5DQT - chains D and C of the 8 polymer chains in the assembly; structure by X-ray diffraction, 3.10 A resolution.

[Chain D (and C)]
Name: CRISPR-associated endonuclease Cas1
Organism: Escherichia coli K12
Notes: EC 3.1.-.-; chain C of this document is another copy of the same molecule, construct and numbering; everything in this record applies to it too
Reference sequence: Q46896 (CAS1_ECOLI); residues 1-305 here = UniProt positions 1-305
Sequence (305 residues; numbered 1 to 305; the number before each row is that of its first residue):
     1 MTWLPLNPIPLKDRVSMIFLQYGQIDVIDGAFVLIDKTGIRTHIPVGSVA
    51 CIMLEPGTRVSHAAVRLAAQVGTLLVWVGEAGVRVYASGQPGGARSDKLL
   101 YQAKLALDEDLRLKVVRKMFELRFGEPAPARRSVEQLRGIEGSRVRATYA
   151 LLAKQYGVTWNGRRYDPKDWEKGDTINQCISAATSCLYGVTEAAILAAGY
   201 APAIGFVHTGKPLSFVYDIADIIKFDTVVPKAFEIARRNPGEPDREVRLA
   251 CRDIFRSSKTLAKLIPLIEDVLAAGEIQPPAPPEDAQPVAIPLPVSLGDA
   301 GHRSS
Disordered / not traced: 1-14, 162-170, 240-242, 282-305 (chain C: 1, 280-305)
Curated features (UniProtKB/Swiss-Prot):
  - binding site (Mg(2+)): E141, H208, D221
  - mutagenesis: Y22 (Y22A: Slightly decreased spacer acquisition in vivo; Y22F: Nearly wild-type spacer acquisition in vivo), R41 (R41E: Dramatically decreased spacer acquisition in vivo), R59 (R59A: Loss of spacer acquisition in vivo, decreased protospacer binding; R59D: Dramatically decreased spacer acquisition in vitro, 250-fold decreased affinity for protospacer DNA), R66 (R66D: Dramatically decreased spacer acquisition in vitro, 250-fold decreased affinity for protospacer DNA; R66E: Dramatically decreased spacer acquisition in vivo), R84 (R84A: Decreased spacer acquisition in vivo; R84E: Dramatically decreased spacer acquisition in vivo), E141 (E141A: No cleavage of any substrates, no restoration of UV or mitomycin C (MMC) resistance. Loss of spacer acquisition in vivo), Y149 (Y149A: No effect on in vitro protospacer integration), Y165 (Y165A: No effect on in vitro protospacer integration. Alone significantly decreased protospacer acquisition in vivo ...), W170 (W170A: Alone significantly decreased protospacer acquisition in vivo. Decreased protospacer binding; in association with A-170), T184 (T184A: No cleavage of any substrates), Y188 (Y188A: Partial inhibition of cleavage. No effect on in vitro protospacer integration. Significantly decreased protospacer acquisition in vivo), H208 (H208A: No cleavage of any substrates, no restoration of UV or MMC resistance. Loss of spacer acquisition in vivo), 13 further mutagenesis entries in UniProt

[How chain D and chain C interact]
Pairs across the interface (74; chain D residue first):
  Q24(D) - R59(C)  hydrogen bond
  L54(D) - H62(C)  hydrogen bond (backbone-side chain)
  E55(D) - H62(C)
  P56(D) - H62(C)
  T58(D) - S61(C)
  T58(D) - H62(C)  hydrogen bond (backbone-backbone)
  R59(D) - Q24(C)  hydrogen bond
  R59(D) - I25(C)  hydrogen bond (side chain-backbone)
  R59(D) - D26(C)  salt bridge
  R59(D) - R59(C)
  R59(D) - V60(C)
  R59(D) - S61(C)
  V60(D) - R59(C)
  V60(D) - V60(C)  hydrogen bond (backbone-backbone)
  S61(D) - T58(C)
  H62(D) - L54(C)  hydrogen bond (side chain-backbone)
  H62(D) - E55(C)
  H62(D) - P56(C)
  H62(D) - G57(C)
  H62(D) - T58(C)  hydrogen bond (backbone-backbone)
  H62(D) - W77(C)
  H62(D) - V78(C)  hydrogen bond (side chain-backbone)
  V65(D) - W77(C)  hydrophobic
  V65(D) - Y86(C)  hydrophobic
  A69(D) - V85(C)
  A69(D) - Y86(C)  hydrophobic
  T73(D) - Y86(C)  hydrogen bond (backbone-side chain)
  L74(D) - Y86(C)
  L75(D) - Y86(C)  hydrogen bond (backbone-side chain)
  W77(D) - H62(C)
  W77(D) - V65(C)  hydrophobic
  W77(D) - W77(C)  hydrophobic
  W77(D) - S88(C)
  V78(D) - H62(C)  hydrogen bond (backbone-side chain)
  V85(D) - P91(C)  hydrophobic
  Y86(D) - H62(C)
  Y86(D) - R66(C)
  Y86(D) - A69(C)
  Y86(D) - P91(C)
  A87(D) - V65(C)  hydrophobic
  A87(D) - S88(C)
  S88(D) - A87(C)
  S88(D) - S88(C)
  S88(D) - G89(C)  hydrogen bond (backbone-backbone)
  G89(D) - Y86(C)
  G89(D) - A87(C)
  Q90(D) - A87(C)  hydrogen bond (backbone-backbone)
  P91(D) - A87(C)
  P91(D) - G89(C)
  P91(D) - E192(C)
  P91(D) - L196(C)  hydrophobic
  P91(D) - P202(C)
  G92(D) - A201(C)
  G93(D) - A203(C)
  A94(D) - P212(C)
  S96(D) - A203(C)  hydrogen bond (side chain-backbone)
  S96(D) - G210(C)  hydrogen bond (side chain-backbone)
  L100(D) - A103(C)  hydrophobic
  L100(D) - L107(C)  hydrophobic
  L100(D) - I204(C)  hydrophobic
  A103(D) - A103(C)  hydrophobic
  K104(D) - L107(C)
  L107(D) - K104(C)
  E192(D) - P91(C)
  E192(D) - G92(C)
  L196(D) - P91(C)  hydrophobic
  A201(D) - L99(C)  hydrophobic
  A203(D) - A94(C)
  A203(D) - S96(C)  hydrogen bond (backbone-side chain)
  I204(D) - L99(C)  hydrophobic
  I204(D) - L100(C)  hydrophobic
  G210(D) - S96(C)
  P212(D) - G92(C)
  P212(D) - A94(C)
Other interface residues (no listed pair), chain D (44 interface residues in all): G57, R66, L99, P202, K211, L213
Other interface residues (no listed pair), chain C (43 interface residues in all): L74, R95, A106, K211

[Summary]
Chain D and chain C form an interface of 44 and 43 residues respectively; the contacts include 17 hydrogen
bonds and 1 salt bridge. Polar pairs include R59(D)-D26(C), Q24(D)-R59(C) and L54(D)-H62(C). UniProt lists 3
Mg2+-binding residues and 27 mutagenesis sites on chain D.
Both chains are CRISPR-associated endonuclease Cas1 (Escherichia coli K12). Entry 5DQT (Crystal Structure of
Cas-DNA-22 complex) was determined by X-ray diffraction together with 5DLJ, 5DQU and 5DQZ from the same study.
